3G6Q - chains B and C of the 4 polymer chains in the assembly; structure by X-ray diffraction, 2.26 A resolution.

Chain B:
Name: Glucocorticoid receptor
Source organism: Rattus norvegicus
Reference sequence: P06536 (GCR_RAT); residue numbers follow UniProt; this construct covers 440-525
Chain sequence (90 residues; row label = number of the first residue in the row):
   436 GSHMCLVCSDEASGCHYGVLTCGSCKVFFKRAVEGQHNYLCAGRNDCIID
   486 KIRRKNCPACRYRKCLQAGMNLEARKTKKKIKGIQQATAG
Disordered / not traced: 436, 511-525
Construct notes: expression tag (436-439)
Bound ions: Zn2+ site 1: Cys440, Cys443, Cys457, Cys460; Zn2+ site 2: Cys476, Cys482, Cys492, Cys495
What the authors report for this chain:
  - mutagenesis - R510A, K514A: decreased binding to DNA
  - mutagenesis - K514A: unchanged signaling
  - mutagenesis - H472A, R510A: increased signaling
  - mutagenesis - H472R: decreased signaling
  - mutagenesis - G470A, N473A: decreased signaling in response to Pal
  - mutagenesis - G470A: decreased signaling in response to Tat

Chain C:
Molecule: 16-nt DNA strand
Sequence (16 nucleotides; numbered 1 to 16; the number before each row is that of its first residue):
     1 TAGAACAGGGTGTTCT

Interface between chain B and chain C:
Contacting residue pairs (15; chain B residue first):
  Gly458(B) - DT13(C)  base contact
  Ser459(B) - DG12(C)  phosphate contact
  Ser459(B) - DT13(C)  hydrogen bond to the phosphate
  Val462(B) - DG12(C)  base contact
  Val462(B) - DT13(C)  base contact
  Phe463(B) - DT11(C)  phosphate contact
  Arg466(B) - DT11(C)  base contact
  Arg466(B) - DG12(C)  hydrogen bond to the base
  His472(B) - DG10(C)  salt bridge to the phosphate
  Tyr474(B) - DT11(C)  phosphate contact
  Arg489(B) - DG12(C)  salt bridge to the phosphate
  Lys490(B) - DT11(C)  hydrogen bond to the phosphate
  Lys490(B) - DG12(C)  salt bridge to the phosphate
  Pro493(B) - DT11(C)  phosphate contact
  Arg496(B) - DG12(C)  salt bridge to the phosphate
Other interface residues (no listed pair), chain B (12 interface residues in all): Lys486

Overview:
12 residues of chain B face 4 of chain C across their interface, with 3 hydrogen bonds and 4 salt bridges.
Polar contacts include Arg466(B)-DG12(C), Ser459(B)-DT13(C) and Lys490(B)-DT11(C). The paper reports that
R510A and K514A of chain B reduce binding to DNA; H472A and R510A of chain B increase signaling; 6
substitutions were tested in all.
Chain B is Glucocorticoid receptor (Rattus norvegicus) and chain C is a 16-nt DNA strand; the structure, GR
DNA binding domain:FKBP5 binding site complex-9, was determined by X-ray diffraction (same publication as
3FYL, 3G6P, 3G6R, 3G6T, 3G6U, 3G8U and 8 further entries).
